4EZ7 - chain A; structure by X-ray diffraction, 2.49 A resolution.

# Chain A
Molecule: Cyclin-dependent kinase 2
From: Homo sapiens
Notes: EC 2.7.11.22
Reference sequence: P24941 (CDK2_HUMAN); residues 1-298 here = UniProt positions 1-298
Sequence (306 residues; each row starts with the number of its first residue; numbers below 1 keep their minus sign (Gly-7 is residue -7)):
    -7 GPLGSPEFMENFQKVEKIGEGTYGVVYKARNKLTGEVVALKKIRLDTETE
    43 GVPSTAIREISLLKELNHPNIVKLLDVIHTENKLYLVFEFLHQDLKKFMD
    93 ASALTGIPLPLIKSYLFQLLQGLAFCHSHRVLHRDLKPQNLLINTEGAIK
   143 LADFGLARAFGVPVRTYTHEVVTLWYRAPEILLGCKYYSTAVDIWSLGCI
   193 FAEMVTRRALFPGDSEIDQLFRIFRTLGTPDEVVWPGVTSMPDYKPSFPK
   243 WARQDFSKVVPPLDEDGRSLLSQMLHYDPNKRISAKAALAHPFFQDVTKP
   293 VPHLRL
Unresolved in the structure: -7 to -4
Differences from the reference sequence: expression tag (-7 to 0)
Ligand contacts:
  - 8-anilino-1-naphthalene sulfonate (2AN), molecule 1: Tyr15, Lys33, Ile35, Ile52, Leu55, Lys56, Ile63, Val64, Leu66, Leu78, Phe80, Ala144, Asp145, Phe146, Leu148, Val154
  - 8-anilino-1-naphthalene sulfonate (2AN), molecule 2: Leu37, Ile49, Ile52, Lys56, Val69, His71, Leu76, Leu78
  - staurosporine (STU): Ile10, Gly11, Glu12, Gly13, Val18, Ala31, Lys33, Val64, Phe80, Glu81, Phe82, Leu83, His84, Gln85, Asp86, Gln131, Asn132, Leu134, Ala144, Asp145
UniProt features mapped onto this chain:
  - active site: Asp127 (Proton acceptor)
  - binding site (ATP): Ile10 to Val18, Lys33, Glu81 to Leu83, Asp86, Lys129 to Asn132, Asp145
  - binding site (Mg(2+)): Asn132, Asp145
  - site (CDK7 binding): Lys9, Lys88, Lys89, Leu166
  - modified residue: Met1 (N-acetylmethionine), Lys6 (N6-acetyllysine), Thr14 (Phosphothreonine), Tyr15 (Phosphotyrosine), Tyr19 (Phosphotyrosine), Thr160 (Phosphothreonine)
  - natural variant: Pro45 (P45L: In a glioblastoma multiforme sample)
  - mutagenesis: Lys9 (K9F: Reduced phosphorylation by CAK), Thr14 (T14A: 2-fold increase in activity), Tyr15 (Y15F: 2-fold increase in activity), Lys88 to Lys89 (Reduced phosphorylation by CAK), Thr160 (T160A: Abolishes activity), Leu166 (L166R: Reduced phosphorylation by CAK and reduced kinase activity)

# Summary
Ligands of chain A: staurosporine and 8-anilino-1-naphthalene sulfonate. From UniProt: active-site residue
Asp127, 19 ATP-binding residues, Mg2+-binding residues Asn132 and Asp145 and 7 mutagenesis sites.
Chain A is Cyclin-dependent kinase 2 (Homo sapiens); the structure, CDK2 in complex with staurosporine and 2
molecules of 8-anilino-1-naphthalene sulfonic acid, was determined by X-ray diffraction, deposited together
with 3TI1, 3TIZ, 4ERW and 4EZ3.
